PDB entry 1JD2 | X-ray diffraction, 3.00 A resolution | chains A and B of the 30 polymer chains in the assembly

[Chain A]
Molecule: Proteasome component Y7
From: Saccharomyces cerevisiae
Notes: EC 3.4.99.46
UniProt: P23639 (PSA2_YEAST); the construct lacks a stretch of the UniProt sequence and is renumbered around it, so the offset changes along the chain: 4-102 = UniProt 1-99; 103-147 = UniProt 101-145; 148-200 = UniProt 147-199; 202-209 = UniProt 200-207; 2 more segments
Amino-acid sequence (250 residues; each row starts with the number of its first residue; note: 1 number in that range is skipped by the numbering (no residue carries it; nothing is unmodelled there); a row labelled like 217A-217B holds insertion residues (217A, then the next letters in order)):
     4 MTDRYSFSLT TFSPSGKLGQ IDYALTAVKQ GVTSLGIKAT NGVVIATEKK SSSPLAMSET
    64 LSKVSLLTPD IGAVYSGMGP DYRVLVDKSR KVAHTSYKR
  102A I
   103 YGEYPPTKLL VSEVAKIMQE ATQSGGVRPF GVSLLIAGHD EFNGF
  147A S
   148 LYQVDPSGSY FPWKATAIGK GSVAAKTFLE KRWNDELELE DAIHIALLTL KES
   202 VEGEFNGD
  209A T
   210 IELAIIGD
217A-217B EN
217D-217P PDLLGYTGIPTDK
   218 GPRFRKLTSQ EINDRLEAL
Curated features (UniProtKB/Swiss-Prot):
  - cross-link: Lys110 (Glycyl lysine isopeptide (Lys-Gly) (interchain with G-Cter in ubiquitin))

[Chain B]
Molecule: Proteasome component Y13
From: Saccharomyces cerevisiae
Notes: EC 3.4.99.46
UniProt: P23638 (PSA4_YEAST); the construct lacks a stretch of the UniProt sequence and is renumbered around it, so the offset changes along the chain: 4-63 = UniProt 2-61; 64-144 = UniProt 63-143; 145-200 = UniProt 145-200; 202-204 = UniProt 201-203; 2 more segments
Amino-acid sequence (244 residues; each row starts with the number of its first residue; note: 1 number in that range is skipped by the numbering (no residue carries it; nothing is unmodelled there); a row labelled like 204A-204B holds insertion residues (204A, then the next letters in order)):
     4 GSRRYDSRTT IFSPEGRLYQ VEYALESISH AGTAIGIMAS DGIVLAAERK VTSTLLEQDT
   63A S
    64 TEKLYKLNDK IAVAVAGLTA DAEILINTAR IHAQNYLKTY NEDIPVEILV RRLSDIKQGY
   124 TQHGGLRPFG VSFIYAGYDD R
  144A Y
   145 GYQLYTSNPS GNYTGWKAIS VGANTSAAQT LLQMDYKDDM KVDDAIELAL KTLSKT
   202 TDS
204A-204B SA
   205 LTYDRLEFAT IR
216A-216B KG
   217 AN
219C-219D DG
   219 E
  219E V
   220 YQKIFKPQEI KDILVKTGIT
Curated features (UniProtKB/Swiss-Prot):
  - cross-link (Glycyl lysine isopeptide (Lys-Gly)): Lys101 (interchain with G-Cter in ubiquitin), Lys199 (interchain with G-Cter in ubiquitin), Lys225 (interchain with G-Cter in ubiquitin)

[Chain A / chain B interface]
Pairs across the interface - 56 pairs, chain A then chain B:
  Tyr8(A) - Ser5(B)
  Tyr8(A) - Tyr8(B)
  Ser9(A) - Leu129(B)
  Phe10(A) - Ser5(B)
  Phe10(A) - Tyr8(B)
  Phe10(A) - Asp9(B)
  Phe10(A) - Gly128(B)
  Ser11(A) - Gly128(B)  hydrogen bond (backbone-backbone)
  Ser11(A) - Leu129(B)
  Ser11(A) - Arg130(B)  hydrogen bond (side chain-backbone)
  Thr13(A) - Arg130(B)
  Thr14(A) - Ser10(B)
  Thr14(A) - Thr12(B)
  Thr14(A) - Gln23(B)
  Phe15(A) - Gln23(B)
  Phe15(A) - Tyr26(B)
  Phe15(A) - Arg130(B)
  Phe15(A) - Pro131(B)
  Phe15(A) - Gly133(B)
  Ser16(A) - Tyr26(B)
  Pro17(A) - Tyr26(B)  hydrophobic
  Pro17(A) - Glu29(B)
  Ser18(A) - Glu29(B)
  Ser18(A) - His33(B)  hydrogen bond (backbone-side chain)
  Gly19(A) - Tyr26(B)
  Gly19(A) - Glu29(B)
  Gly19(A) - Ser30(B)  hydrogen bond (backbone-side chain)
  Leu21(A) - Arg130(B)
  Lys41(A) - Glu60(B)  salt bridge
  Ser114(A) - Glu86(B)  hydrogen bond
  Lys118(A) - Ile87(B)
  Gln121(A) - Ala83(B)
  Gln121(A) - Asp84(B)  hydrogen bond
  Gln121(A) - Ile87(B)
  Thr124(A) - Arg130(B)  hydrogen bond (backbone-side chain)
  Gln125(A) - Tyr123(B)
  Gln125(A) - Leu129(B)
  Gln125(A) - Arg130(B)  hydrogen bond (side chain-backbone)
  Gln125(A) - Phe132(B)
  Gly127(A) - Leu129(B)
  Tyr149(A) - Thr63(B)
  Ser154(A) - Ala83(B)
  Gly155(A) - Ala83(B)
  Ser156(A) - Ala83(B)
  Tyr157(A) - Glu86(B)  hydrogen bond
  Pro159(A) - Leu59(B)
  Pro159(A) - Glu60(B)  hydrogen bond (backbone-backbone)
  Trp160(A) - Leu58(B)
  Trp160(A) - Leu59(B)  hydrophobic
  Lys161(A) - Leu58(B)  hydrogen bond (backbone-backbone)
  Lys161(A) - Leu59(B)
  Lys161(A) - Glu60(B)
  Ala162(A) - Leu58(B)
  Glu177(A) - Ser56(B)
  Glu177(A) - Thr57(B)  hydrogen bond
  Glu177(A) - Leu58(B)
Also at the interface, not in a pair above, chain A (32 interface residues in all): Ser126, Phe158, Leu176
Also at the interface, not in a pair above, chain B (32 interface residues in all): Ala27, Ser63A, Leu81, Thr82, Gly127

[In short]
The chain A/chain B interface involves 32 residues from each chain; the contacts include 12 hydrogen bonds and
1 salt bridge. Among the polar pairs are Lys41(A)-Glu60(B), Ser11(A)-Arg130(B) and Ser18(A)-His33(B).
Here chain A is Proteasome component Y7 and chain B is Proteasome component Y13, both from Saccharomyces
cerevisiae. Entry 1JD2 (Crystal Structure of the yeast 20S Proteasome:TMC-95A complex: A non-covalent
Proteasome Inhibitor) was determined by X-ray diffraction.
